Entry 5IF0 (X-ray diffraction, 2.44 A resolution); this record covers chains A and I of the 3 polymer chains in the assembly.

== Chain A ==
Molecule: VRC01cHuGL2 Fab heavy chain
Organism: Homo sapiens
Notes: antibody fragment or engineered binder
Chain sequence (221 residues; numbered 1 to 216 plus 5 insertion-coded residues; the number before each row is that of its first residue; a row labelled like 82A-82C holds insertion residues (82A, then the next letters in order)):
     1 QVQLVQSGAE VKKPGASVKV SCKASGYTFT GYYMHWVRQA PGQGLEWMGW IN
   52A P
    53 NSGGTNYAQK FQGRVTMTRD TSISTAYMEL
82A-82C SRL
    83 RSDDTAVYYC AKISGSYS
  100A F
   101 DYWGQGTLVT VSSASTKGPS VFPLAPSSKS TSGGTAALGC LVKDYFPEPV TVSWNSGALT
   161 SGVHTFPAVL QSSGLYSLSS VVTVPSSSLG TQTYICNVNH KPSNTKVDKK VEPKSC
Not modelled in the structure: 215-216
Disulfide bonds: Cys22-Cys92, Cys140-Cys196

== Chain I ==
Molecule: Germline-targeting HIV-1 gp120 engineered outer domain eOD-GT8
Organism: Homo sapiens
Chain sequence (183 residues; numbered 1 to 183; the number before each row is that of its first residue):
     1 DTITLPCRPA PPPHCSSNIT GLILTRQGGY SNANTVIFRP SGGDWRDIAR CQIAGTVVST
    61 QLFLNGSLAE EEVVIRSEDW RDNAKSICVQ LATSVEIACT GAGHCAISRA KWANTLKQIA
   121 SKLREQYGAK TIIFKPSSGG DPEFVNHSFN CGGEFFYCAS TQLFASTWFA STGTGTKHHH
   181 HHH
Not modelled in the structure: 170-183
Disulfide bonds: Cys7-Cys158, Cys15-Cys151, Cys51-Cys88
Covalent attachments: N-acetylglucosamine (NAG) linked to Asn18, Asn65

== Chain A / chain I interface ==
Pairs across the interface (39):
  Tyr33(A) with Gly43(I); Asp47(I)
  Trp47(A) with Gly29(I); Asn83(I)
  Trp50(A) with Gly42(I); Asn83(I), hydrogen bond; Ala84(I)
  Asn52(A) with Gly42(I); Gly43(I); Asp44(I), hydrogen bond
  Asn53(A) with Asp44(I), hydrogen bond
  Ser54(A) with Gly42(I); Gly43(I), hydrogen bond (side chain-backbone); Gly140(I); Asp141(I), hydrogen bond (backbone-backbone); Phe144(I)
  Gly55(A) with Gly140(I)
  Gly56(A) with Gly42(I); Gly139(I)
  Thr57(A) with Ser138(I), hydrogen bond
  Asn58(A) with Thr25(I); Arg26(I), hydrogen bond (side chain-backbone); Gln27(I); Gly28(I), hydrogen bond (side chain-backbone); Asn83(I), hydrogen bond (side chain-backbone)
  Tyr59(A) with Gln27(I), hydrogen bond (backbone-side chain); Gly28(I); Ser138(I)
  Ala60(A) with Gly28(I); Gly29(I)
  Gln61(A) with Gln27(I); Gly28(I); Gly29(I); Ser31(I); Ile37(I)
  Gln64(A) with Gln27(I); Arg39(I), hydrogen bond
  Arg71(A) with Asp141(I), salt bridge
  Tyr99(A) with Lys85(I), hydrogen bond
Interface residues without a listed pair, chain A (17 interface residues in all): Gly31
Interface residues without a listed pair, chain I (23 interface residues in all): Tyr30, Arg46, Asp82

== Overview ==
17 residues of chain A and 23 residues of chain I are in contact; the contacts include 12 hydrogen bonds and 1
salt bridge. Polar contacts include Arg71(A)-Asp141(I), Trp50(A)-Asn83(I) and Asn52(A)-Asp44(I).
N-acetylglucosamine is covalently linked to Asn18(I) and Asn65(I).
Chain A is VRC01cHuGL2 Fab heavy chain and chain I is Germline-targeting HIV-1 gp120 engineered outer domain
eOD-GT8, both from Homo sapiens; the structure, Crystal structure of VRC01c-HuGL2 Fab from an HIV-1 naive
donor in complex with with a germline-targeting ..., was determined by X-ray diffraction together with 5IDL,
5IES and 5IFA from the same study.
